PDB entry 7NT6 | electron microscopy, 4.30 A resolution (low resolution: residue-level contacts below are approximate; hydrogen-bond / salt-bridge calls are withheld) | chains L and X of the 17 polymer chains in the assembly

== Chain L ==
Molecule: Nucleoprotein
Source organism: Nipah virus
UniProtKB: Q9IK92 (NCAP_NIPAV); numbering as in UniProt (aligned over 1-532)
Chain sequence (554 residues; numbered -21 to 532; the number before each row is that of its first residue; numbers below 1 keep their minus sign (Met-21 is residue -21)):
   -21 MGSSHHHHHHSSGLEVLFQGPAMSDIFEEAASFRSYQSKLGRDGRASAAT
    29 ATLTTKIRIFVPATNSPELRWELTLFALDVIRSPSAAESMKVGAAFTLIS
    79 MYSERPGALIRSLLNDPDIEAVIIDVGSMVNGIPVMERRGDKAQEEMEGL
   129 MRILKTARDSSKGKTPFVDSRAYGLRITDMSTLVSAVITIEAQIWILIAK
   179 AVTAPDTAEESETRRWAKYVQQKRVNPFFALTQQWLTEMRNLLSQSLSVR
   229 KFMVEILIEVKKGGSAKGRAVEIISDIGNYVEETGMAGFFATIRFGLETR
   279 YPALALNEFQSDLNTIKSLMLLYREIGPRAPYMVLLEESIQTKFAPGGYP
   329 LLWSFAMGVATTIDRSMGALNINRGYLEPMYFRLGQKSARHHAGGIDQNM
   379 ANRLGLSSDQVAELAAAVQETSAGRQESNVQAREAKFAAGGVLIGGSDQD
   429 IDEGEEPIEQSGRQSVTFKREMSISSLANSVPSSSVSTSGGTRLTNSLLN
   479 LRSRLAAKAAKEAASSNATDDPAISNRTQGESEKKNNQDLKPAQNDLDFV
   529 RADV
Disordered / not traced: -21 to 3, 370-384, 394-532
Differences from the reference sequence: initiating methionine (-21); expression tag (-20 to 0)
Swiss-Prot annotation at these positions:
  - binding site (RNA): Lys178, Arg193, Tyr258, Arg352
  - natural variant: Thr30 (T30I: In strain: Isolate Malaysian flying-fox), Ser139 (S139R: In strain: Isolate NiV/MY/99/VRI-0626), Met345 (M345I: In strain: Isolate NiV/MY/99/VRI-0626), Ile429 (I429V: In strain: Isolate NiV/KHM/CSUR381), Gly432 (G432E: In strain: Isolate NiV/KHM/CSUR381), Asn457 (N457D: In strain: Isolate NiV/KHM/CSUR381), Ile502 (I502T: In strain: Isolate NiV/KHM/CSUR381), Glu511 (E511G: In strain: Isolate NiV/KHM/CSUR381), Leu518 (L518P: In strain: Isolate NiV/KHM/CSUR381), Ala521 (A521T: In strain: Isolate NiV/KHM/CSUR381)

== Chain X ==
Molecule: 48-nt RNA strand
Source organism: Escherichia coli BL21(DE3)
Sequence (48 nucleotides; row label = number of the first residue in the row):
     1 UUUUUUUUUUUUUUUUUUUUUUUUUUUUUUUUUUUUUUUUUUUUUUUU

== Chain L / chain X interface ==
Pairs across the interface (12):
  Thr181(L) - U26(X)
  Thr181(L) - U27(X)
  Asn257(L) - U30(X)
  Tyr258(L) - U30(X)
  Ala265(L) - U27(X)
  Pro324(L) - U25(X)
  Pro324(L) - U26(X)
  Ser344(L) - U28(X)
  Met345(L) - U28(X)
  Ala347(L) - U28(X)
  Leu348(L) - U28(X)
  Asn349(L) - U27(X)
Also at the interface, not in a pair above, chain L (15 interface residues in all): Lys196, Gln200, Gly266, Ala323, Asn351
Also at the interface, not in a pair above, chain X (6 interface residues in all): U31

== Overview ==
The interface between chain L and chain X involves 15 residues on one side and 6 on the other. Curated
annotation (UniProt) lists 4 RNA-binding residues on chain L.
Chain L is Nucleoprotein (Nipah virus) and chain X is a 48-nt RNA strand (Escherichia coli BL21(DE3)); the
structure, CryoEM structure of the Nipah virus nucleocapsid spiral clam-shaped assembly, was determined by
electron microscopy together with 7NT5 from the same study.
